Entry 5O9U (X-ray diffraction, 1.85 A resolution); this record covers chains A and C.

# Chain A
Molecule: Glycylpeptide N-tetradecanoyltransferase 1
From: Homo sapiens
Notes: EC 2.3.1.97
UniProt: P30419 (NMT1_HUMAN), isoform P30419-2; residues 99-496 here correspond to UniProt positions 19-416 (UniProt number = residue number - 80)
Sequence (402 residues; row label = number of the first residue in the row):
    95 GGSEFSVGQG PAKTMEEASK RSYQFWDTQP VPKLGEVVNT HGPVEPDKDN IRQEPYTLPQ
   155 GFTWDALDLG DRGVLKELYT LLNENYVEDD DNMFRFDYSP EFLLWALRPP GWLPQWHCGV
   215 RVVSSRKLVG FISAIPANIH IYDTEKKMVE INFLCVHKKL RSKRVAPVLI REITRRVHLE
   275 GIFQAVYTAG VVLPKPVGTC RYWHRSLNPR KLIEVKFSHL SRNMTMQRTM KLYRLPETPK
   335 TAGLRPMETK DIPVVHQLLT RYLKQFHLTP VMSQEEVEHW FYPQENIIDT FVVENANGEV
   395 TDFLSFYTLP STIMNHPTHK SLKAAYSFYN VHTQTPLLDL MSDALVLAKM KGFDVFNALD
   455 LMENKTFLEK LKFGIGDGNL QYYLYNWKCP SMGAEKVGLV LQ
Unresolved in the structure: 95-103
Construct notes: expression tag (95-98)
Residues lining bound ligands: coenzyme A (COA): Ser116, Tyr117, Gln118, Phe119, Trp120, Asn179, Tyr180, Val181, Leu248, Cys249, Val250, Leu254, Arg255, Ser256, Lys257, Arg258, Val259, Ala260, Pro261, Ile264, Thr282, Ala283, Val285, Leu287

# Chain C
Molecule: Calcineurin B-like protein 4
UniProt: O81223 (CNBL4_ARATH); residue numbers follow UniProt; this construct covers 2-9
Sequence (8 residues; row label = number of the first residue in the row):
     2 GCSVSKKK
Covalently attached groups: myristic acid (MYR) linked to Gly2

# How chain A and chain C interact
Pairs across the interface (42):
  Tyr180(A) with Gly2(C)
  Val181(A) with Cys3(C); Val5(C)
  Glu182(A) with Val5(C)
  Asp183(A) with Val5(C); Lys7(C), salt bridge
  Asp184(A) with Lys7(C), salt bridge
  Asp185(A) with Lys7(C), salt bridge
  Phe188(A) with Val5(C)
  Phe190(A) with Cys3(C); Ser4(C); Val5(C), hydrophobic
  Tyr192(A) with Cys3(C)
  Asn246(A) with Gly2(C)
  Thr282(A) with Gly2(C), hydrogen bond (side chain-backbone)
  Ala283(A) with Gly2(C)
  Gly284(A) with Ser4(C)
  Tyr296(A) with Cys3(C), hydrogen bond; Ser4(C); Ser6(C)
  His298(A) with Ser6(C), hydrogen bond; Lys7(C); Lys8(C)
  Ser300(A) with Lys8(C), hydrogen bond
  Phe311(A) with Ser6(C); Lys7(C); Lys8(C), hydrogen bond (backbone-backbone)
  Ser312(A) with Lys8(C)
  His313(A) with Lys9(C), hydrogen bond (side chain-backbone)
  Tyr327(A) with Lys8(C), hydrogen bond
  Ile469(A) with Lys8(C); Lys9(C), hydrogen bond (backbone-backbone)
  Gly470(A) with Ser6(C); Lys7(C); Lys9(C)
  Asp471(A) with Ser6(C), hydrogen bond (backbone-side chain); Lys7(C), salt bridge; Lys9(C)
  Gly472(A) with Ser6(C), hydrogen bond (backbone-side chain)
  Asn473(A) with Ser4(C), hydrogen bond (backbone-side chain)
  Leu474(A) with Ser4(C)
  Gln496(A) with Cys3(C)
Interface residues without a listed pair, chain A (32 interface residues in all): Met187, Phe247, Lys310, Ser405, Gly468

# Overview
The interface between chain A and chain C involves 32 residues on one side and 8 on the other; the contacts
include 11 hydrogen bonds and 4 salt bridges. Polar pairs include Asp183(A)-Lys7(C), Asp184(A)-Lys7(C) and
Asp185(A)-Lys7(C). Bound to chain A: coenzyme A.
Here chain A is Glycylpeptide N-tetradecanoyltransferase 1 (Homo sapiens) and chain C is Calcineurin B-like
protein 4. Entry 5O9U (HsNMT1 in complex with CoA and Myristoylated-GCSVSKKK octapeptide) was determined by
X-ray diffraction (same publication as 5O9S, 5O9T and 5O9V).
